Entry 4DV7 (X-ray diffraction, 3.29 A resolution); this record covers chains A and M of the 21 polymer chains in the assembly.

# Chain A
Molecule: 16S rRNA
Organism: Thermus thermophilus
Sequence (1522 nucleotides; numbered 0 to 1544 plus 19 insertion-coded residues; 42 numbers in that range are skipped by the numbering (no residue carries them; nothing is unmodelled there); the number before each row is that of its first residue; a row labelled like 190A-190L holds insertion residues (190A, then the next letters in order); numbering starts at 0):
     0 UUUGUUGGAG AGUUUGAUCC UGGCUCAGGG UGAACGCUGG CGGCGUGCCU AAGACAUGCA
    60 AGUCGUGCGG G
    73 CCGCGGGGUU UU
    88 ACUCCG
    95 UGGUC
   101 AGCGGCGGAC GGGUGAGUAA CGCGUGGGU
  129A G
   130 ACCUACCCGG AAGAGGGGGA CAACCCGGGG AAACUCGGGC UAAUCCCCCA UGUGGACCCG
   190 C
190A-190L CCCUUGGGGUGU
   191 GUCCAAAGGG CUUU
   216 GCCCGCUUCC GGAUGGGCCC GCGUCCCAUC AGCUAGUUGG UGGGGUAAUG GCCCACCAAG
   276 GCGACGACGG GUAGCCGGUC UGAGAGGAUG GCCGGCCACA GGGGCACUGA GACACGGGCC
   336 CCACUCCUAC GGGAGGCAGC AGUUAGGAAU CUUCCGCAAU GGGCGCAAGC CUGACGGAGC
   396 GACGCCGCUU GGAGGAAGAA GCCCUUCGGG GUGUAAACUC CUGAA
   442 CCCGGGACGA AACCCCCGAC GA
   474 GGGGACUGAC GGUACCGGG
   494 GUAAUAGCGC CGGCCAACUC CGUGCCAGCA GCCGCGGUAA UACGGAGGGC GCGAGCGUUA
   554 CCCGGAUUCA CUGGGCGUAA AGGGCGUGUA GGCGGCCUGG GGCGUCCCAU GUGAAAGACC
   614 ACGGCUCAAC CGUGGGGGAG CGUGGGAUAC GCUCAGGCUA GACGGUGGGA GAGGGUGGUG
   674 GAAUUCCCGG AGUAGCGGUG AAAUGCGCAG AUACCGGGAG GAACGCCGAU GGCGAAGGCA
   734 GCCACCUGGU CCACCCGUGA CGCUGAGGCG CGAAAGCGUG GGGAGCAAAC CGGAUUAGAU
   794 ACCCGGGUAG UCCACGCCCU AAACGAUGCG CGCUAGGUCU CUGGGUCU
   848 CCUGGGGGCC GAAGCUAACG CGUUAAGCGC GCCGCCUGGG GAGUACGGCC GCAAGGCUGA
   908 AACUCAAGGG AAUUGACGGG GGCCCGCACA AGCGGUGGAG CAUGUGGUUU AAUUCGAAGX
   968 AACGCGAAGA ACCUUACCAG GCCUUGACAU GCUAGG
 1003A G
  1004 AACCCGGGUG AAAGCCUGGG GUGCCCC
1030A-1030D GCGA
  1031 GGGGAGCCCU AGCACAGGUG CUGCAUGGCC GUCGUCAGCU CGUGCCGUGA GGUGUUGGGU
  1091 UAAGUCCCGC AACGAGCGCA ACCCCCGCCG UUAGUUGCCA GCGGUUCGGC CGGGCACUCU
  1151 AACGGGACUG CCCGCGAAA
  1171 GCGGGAGGAA GGAGGGGACG ACGUCUGGUC AGCAUGGCCC UUACGGCCUG GGCGACACAC
  1231 GUGCUACAAU GCCCACUACA AAGCGAUGCC ACCCGGCAAC GGGGAGCUAA UCGCAAAAAG
  1291 GUGGGCCCAG UUCGGAUUGG GGUCUGCAAC CCGACCCCAU GAAGCCGGAA UCGCUAGUAA
  1351 UCGCGGAUCA G
 1361A C
  1362 CAUGCCGCGG UGAAUACGUU CCCGGGCCUU GUACACACXG CCXGUXACGC CAUGGGAGCG
  1422 GGCUCUACCC GAAGUCGCCG GG
  1446 AGCCUACGGG
  1459 CAGGCGCCGA GGGUAGGGCC CGUGACUGGG GCGAAGUCGU AACAAGGUAG CUGUACCGGA
  1519 AGGUGCGGCU GGAUCCACUC CUUUCU
Unresolved in the structure: 0-4, 1534-1538
Modified positions: PSU (pseudouridine-5'-monophosphate) at position 516, 7MG (7N-methyl-8-hydroguanosine-5'-monophosphate) at position 527, M2G (N2-dimethylguanosine-5'-monophosphate) at position 966, 5MC (5-methylcytidine-5'-monophosphate) at position 967, 2MG (2N-methylguanosine-5'-monophosphate) at position 1207, 5MC (5-methylcytidine-5'-monophosphate) at position 1400, 4OC (4n,o2'-methylcytidine-5'-monophosphate) at position 1402, 5MC (5-methylcytidine-5'-monophosphate) at position 1404, 5MC (5-methylcytidine-5'-monophosphate) at position 1407, UR3 (3-methyluridine-5'-monophoshate) at position 1498, MA6 (6N-dimethyladenosine-5'-monophoshate) at position 1518, MA6 (6N-dimethyladenosine-5'-monophoshate) at position 1519, PSU (pseudouridine-5'-monophosphate) at position 1540, PSU (pseudouridine-5'-monophosphate) at position 1541
Construct notes: engineered mutation G915 (A1538 in M26923.1); conflict C1534 (A2157 in M26923.1), A1535 (C2158 in M26923.1)
Metal / ion sites: Mg2+ site 1 near U5 (its only coordinating residue here); Mg2+ site 2: U12, G21; Mg2+ site 3 near G21 (its only coordinating residue here); Mg2+ site 4: C48, G115; Mg2+ site 5 near A53 (its only coordinating residue here); Mg2+ site 6: A59, U387; Mg2+ site 7: U62, G105; Mg2+ site 8: G97, U98; Mg2+ site 9 near G107 (its only coordinating residue here); Mg2+ site 10 near A109 (its only coordinating residue here); Mg2+ site 11 near G111 (its only coordinating residue here); Mg2+ site 12 near G115 (its only coordinating residue here); 103 more Mg2+ sites not listed
Residues lining bound ligands: streptomycin (SRY): U12, U14, C526, 7MG_527, C912, A913, A914, G915, C1490, G1491

# Chain M
Protein: ribosomal protein S13
Organism: Thermus thermophilus
Reference sequence: P80377 (RS13_THET8); numbering as in UniProt (aligned over 1-126)
Chain sequence (126 residues; row label = number of the first residue in the row):
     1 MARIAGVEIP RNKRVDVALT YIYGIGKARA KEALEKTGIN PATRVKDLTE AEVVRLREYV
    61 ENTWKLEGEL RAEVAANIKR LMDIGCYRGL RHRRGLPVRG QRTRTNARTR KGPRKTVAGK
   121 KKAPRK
Unresolved in the structure: 1, 120-126
Metal / ion sites: Mg2+ site 1: Thr20, Ile22 (shared with U1330(A) of chain A); Mg2+ site 2 near Arg99 (its only coordinating residue here)

# Chain A / chain M interface
Pairs across the interface (88; chain A residue first):
  G947(A) - Arg108(M)  phosphate contact
  G947(A) - Thr109(M)  hydrogen bond to the phosphate
  C948(A) - Asn106(M)  phosphate contact
  C948(A) - Ala107(M)  phosphate contact
  C948(A) - Arg108(M)  phosphate contact
  C948(A) - Thr109(M)  hydrogen bond to the phosphate
  A949(A) - Gln101(M)  phosphate contact
  A949(A) - Asn106(M)  hydrogen bond to the base
  U950(A) - Arg102(M)  phosphate contact
  U950(A) - Thr105(M)  hydrogen bond to the base
  U950(A) - Asn106(M)  base contact
  G951(A) - Arg102(M)  salt bridge to the phosphate
  G951(A) - Thr105(M)  base contact
  U952(A) - Arg104(M)  hydrogen bond to the base
  G953(A) - Arg104(M)  hydrogen bond to the base
  G954(A) - Arg104(M)  hydrogen bond to the base
  A1225(A) - Arg102(M)  phosphate contact
  A1225(A) - Thr103(M)  hydrogen bond to the phosphate
  A1225(A) - Arg104(M)  hydrogen bond to the phosphate
  C1226(A) - Arg91(M)  salt bridge to the phosphate
  C1226(A) - Arg94(M)  salt bridge to the phosphate
  C1226(A) - Leu96(M)  sugar contact
  C1226(A) - Thr103(M)  hydrogen bond to the sugar
  C1226(A) - Arg104(M)  base contact
  C1226(A) - Lys111(M)  hydrogen bond to the sugar
  A1227(A) - Leu96(M)  phosphate contact
  A1227(A) - Lys111(M)  salt bridge to the phosphate
  A1227(A) - Lys115(M)  hydrogen bond to the sugar
  A1227(A) - Val117(M)  base contact
  C1228(A) - Arg104(M)  hydrogen bond to the base
  C1228(A) - Arg108(M)  salt bridge to the phosphate
  C1228(A) - Lys111(M)  salt bridge to the phosphate
  C1228(A) - Pro113(M)  phosphate contact
  C1228(A) - Arg114(M)  phosphate contact
  C1228(A) - Lys115(M)  salt bridge to the phosphate
  C1228(A) - Thr116(M)  hydrogen bond to the phosphate
  C1228(A) - Val117(M)  hydrogen bond to the sugar
  A1229(A) - Arg104(M)  base contact
  A1229(A) - Thr105(M)  base contact
  A1229(A) - Arg114(M)  salt bridge to the phosphate
  A1229(A) - Thr116(M)  hydrogen bond to the phosphate
  C1230(A) - Thr105(M)  base contact
  G1295(A) - Arg14(M)  sugar contact
  C1296(A) - Arg14(M)  sugar contact
  C1297(A) - Arg44(M)  salt bridge to the phosphate
  U1302(A) - Lys13(M)  salt bridge to the phosphate
  U1302(A) - Arg14(M)  base contact
  U1302(A) - Val17(M)  phosphate contact
  U1302(A) - Tyr21(M)  hydrogen bond to the phosphate
  A1306(A) - Thr109(M)  hydrogen bond to the sugar
  U1307(A) - Gln101(M)  hydrogen bond to the phosphate
  U1307(A) - Thr109(M)  sugar contact
  U1307(A) - Arg110(M)  phosphate contact
  U1308(A) - His92(M)  hydrogen bond to the phosphate
  U1308(A) - Pro97(M)  phosphate contact
  U1308(A) - Val98(M)  hydrogen bond to the phosphate
  U1308(A) - Arg99(M)  phosphate contact
  U1308(A) - Gln101(M)  hydrogen bond to the phosphate
  U1308(A) - Arg110(M)  phosphate contact
  G1309(A) - Val74(M)  sugar contact
  G1309(A) - Asn77(M)  hydrogen bond to the phosphate
  G1309(A) - Ile78(M)  sugar contact
  G1309(A) - Arg88(M)  salt bridge to the phosphate
  G1309(A) - His92(M)  salt bridge to the phosphate
  G1309(A) - Arg99(M)  salt bridge to the phosphate
  G1310(A) - Asn77(M)  hydrogen bond to the phosphate
  G1310(A) - Arg80(M)  salt bridge to the phosphate
  G1310(A) - Arg88(M)  salt bridge to the phosphate
  C1320(A) - Tyr87(M)  sugar contact
  C1321(A) - Tyr87(M)  sugar contact
  C1322(A) - Gly100(M)  sugar contact
  G1323(A) - Arg99(M)  phosphate contact
  G1323(A) - Gly100(M)  phosphate contact
  C1328(A) - Ala28(M)  phosphate contact
  C1328(A) - Arg29(M)  hydrogen bond to the sugar
  A1329(A) - Tyr23(M)  phosphate contact
  A1329(A) - Gly24(M)  sugar contact
  A1329(A) - Ile25(M)  phosphate contact
  A1329(A) - Gly26(M)  hydrogen bond to the phosphate
  A1329(A) - Lys27(M)  phosphate contact
  A1329(A) - Ala28(M)  phosphate contact
  A1329(A) - Arg29(M)  hydrogen bond to the phosphate
  A1329(A) - Leu70(M)  sugar contact
  U1330(A) - Ile22(M)  phosphate contact
  U1330(A) - Tyr23(M)  phosphate contact
  U1330(A) - Gly24(M)  phosphate contact
  U1330(A) - Ile25(M)  hydrogen bond to the phosphate
  U1330(A) - Gly26(M)  phosphate contact
Other interface residues (no listed pair), chain A (33 interface residues in all): A946, G1224, A1332
Other interface residues (no listed pair), chain M (45 interface residues in all): Thr20

# In short
33 residues of chain A and 45 residues of chain M are in contact, with 28 hydrogen bonds and 15 salt bridges.
Among the polar pairs are A949(A)-Asn106(M), U950(A)-Thr105(M) and U952(A)-Arg104(M). Chain A binds
streptomycin. The Mg2+ site 2 is built by U12(A) and G21(A).
Here chain A is 16S rRNA and chain M is ribosomal protein S13, both from Thermus thermophilus. Entry 4DV7
(Crystal structure of the Thermus thermophilus 30S ribosomal subunit with a 16S rRNA mutation, A915G, bound
...) was determined by X-ray diffraction.
